PDB entry 6I85 | electron microscopy, 24.00 A resolution (very low resolution: no residue pairs are listed; an interface is given only as per-side residue counts) | chains A and B

# Chain A
Molecule: Influenza A nucleoprotein
Source organism: Influenza A virus (strain A/Wilson-Smith/1933 H1N1)
Reference sequence: Q1K9H2 (Q1K9H2_I33A0); residue numbers follow UniProt; this construct covers 21-72, 92-202, 213-396, 438-489
Amino-acid sequence (399 residues; each row starts with the number of its first residue; note: 70 numbers in that range are skipped by the numbering (no residue carries them; nothing is unmodelled there)):
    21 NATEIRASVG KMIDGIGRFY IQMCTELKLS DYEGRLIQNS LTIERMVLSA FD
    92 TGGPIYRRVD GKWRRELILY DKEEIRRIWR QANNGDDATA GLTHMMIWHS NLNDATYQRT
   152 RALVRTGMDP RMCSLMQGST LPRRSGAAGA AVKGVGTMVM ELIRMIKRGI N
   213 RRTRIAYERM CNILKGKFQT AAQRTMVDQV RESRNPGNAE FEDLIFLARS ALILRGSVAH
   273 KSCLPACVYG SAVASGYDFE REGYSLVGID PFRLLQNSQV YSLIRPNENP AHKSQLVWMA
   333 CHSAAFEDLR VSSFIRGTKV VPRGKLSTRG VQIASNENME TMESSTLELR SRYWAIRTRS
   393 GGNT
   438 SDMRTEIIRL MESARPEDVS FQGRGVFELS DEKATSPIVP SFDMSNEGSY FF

# Chain B
Molecule: Nucleoprotein
Source organism: Influenza A virus (strain A/Wilson-Smith/1933 H1N1)
Reference sequence: P15682 (NCAP_I33A0); residues 402-428 here = UniProt positions 402-428
Amino-acid sequence (27 residues; each row starts with the number of its first residue):
   402 SSGQISIQPT FSVQRNLPFD RPTIMAA

# Chain A / chain B interface
At this resolution (24 A) residue pairs are not listed: 52 residues of chain A and 25 of chain B lie at the interface.

# Summary
52 residues of chain A and 25 residues of chain B are in contact.
Chain A is Influenza A nucleoprotein and chain B is Nucleoprotein, both from Influenza A virus (strain
A/Wilson-Smith/1933 H1N1); the structure, Influenza A nucleoprotein docked into the 3D helical structure of
the wild type ribonucleoprotein complex obtained ..., was determined by electron microscopy, deposited
together with 6I7B, 6H9G, 6I7M and 6I54.
